PDB entry 6P8F | X-ray diffraction, 2.89 A resolution | chains A and C of the 3 polymer chains in the assembly

# Chain A
Molecule: G1/S-specific cyclin-D1
From: Homo sapiens
UniProt: P24385 (CCND1_HUMAN); residues 19-267 here = UniProt positions 19-267
Chain sequence (249 residues; row label = number of the first residue in the row):
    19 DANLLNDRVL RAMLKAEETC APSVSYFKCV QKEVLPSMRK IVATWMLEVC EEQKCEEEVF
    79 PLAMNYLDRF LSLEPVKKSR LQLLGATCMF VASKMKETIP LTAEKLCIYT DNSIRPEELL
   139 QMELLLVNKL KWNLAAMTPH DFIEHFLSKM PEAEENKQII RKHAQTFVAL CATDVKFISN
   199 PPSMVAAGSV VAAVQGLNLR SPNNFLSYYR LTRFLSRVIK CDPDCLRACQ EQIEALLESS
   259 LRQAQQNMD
Not modelled in the structure: 19-20, 265-267

# Chain C
Molecule: Cyclin-dependent kinase inhibitor 1B
From: Homo sapiens
UniProt: P46527 (CDN1B_HUMAN); aligned to UniProt positions 25-103 over residues 25-103 (the alignment contains insertions or deletions, so no single offset holds)
Chain sequence (82 residues; row label = number of the first residue in the row):
    22 GEFKPSACRN LFGPVDHEEL TRDLEKHCRD MEEASQRKWN FDFQNHKPLE GKYEWQEVEK
    82 GSLPEFYYRP PKGACKVPAQ ES
Not modelled in the structure: 22-23, 80-103
Modified / non-standard residues: Tyr-74 (O-phosphotyrosine; PTR)
Sequence notes: expression tag (22-24)
UniProt features mapped onto this chain:
  - modified residue (Phosphotyrosine): Tyr-74, Tyr-88, Tyr-89
From the paper describing this entry:
  - post-translational modification sites: Tyr-74
  - post-translational modification sites: Tyr-88, Tyr-89 (citing earlier work)

# How chain A and chain C interact
Residue-residue contacts (47; chain A residue first):
  Met-56(A) with Phe-33(C), hydrophobic
  Ile-59(A) with Leu-32(C), hydrophobic; Phe-33(C), hydrophobic
  Val-60(A) with Leu-32(C), hydrophobic
  Trp-63(A) with Ala-28(C), hydrogen bond (side chain-backbone); Arg-30(C); Leu-32(C), hydrophobic
  Glu-66(A) with Arg-30(C), salt bridge
  Glu-70(A) with Pro-26(C); Ser-27(C); Ala-28(C), hydrogen bond (side chain-backbone)
  Glu-92(A) with His-48(C), salt bridge
  Lys-95(A) with Glu-40(C), salt bridge
  Lys-96(A) with Phe-33(C)
  Ser-97(A) with Phe-33(C); Pro-35(C); Val-36(C)
  Arg-98(A) with Glu-40(C), salt bridge; Leu-41(C); Asp-44(C), salt bridge
  Leu-99(A) with Phe-33(C), hydrophobic
  Gln-100(A) with Arg-30(C), hydrogen bond (side chain-backbone); Asn-31(C); Leu-32(C), hydrogen bond (side chain-backbone)
  Leu-101(A) with Leu-41(C), hydrophobic
  Ile-126(A) with Cys-29(C), hydrogen bond (backbone-side chain)
  Tyr-127(A) with Ala-28(C); Cys-29(C); Arg-30(C), hydrogen bond (backbone-backbone)
  Thr-128(A) with Arg-30(C); Asn-31(C)
  Asp-129(A) with Arg-30(C); Asn-31(C)
  Ser-131(A) with Asn-31(C), hydrogen bond; His-38(C), hydrogen bond (backbone-side chain)
  Arg-133(A) with His-38(C)
  Glu-136(A) with His-38(C); Leu-41(C); Leu-45(C)
  Gln-139(A) with Leu-45(C)
  Met-140(A) with Leu-45(C), hydrophobic
  Leu-143(A) with Leu-45(C), hydrophobic; His-48(C); Cys-49(C), hydrophobic; Met-52(C), hydrophobic
  Asn-146(A) with Met-52(C)
  Lys-147(A) with Met-52(C)
Other interface residues (no listed pair), chain A (28 interface residues in all): Val-67, Leu-142
Other interface residues (no listed pair), chain C (21 interface residues in all): Lys-25, Glu-39, Thr-42

# Summary
The interface between chain A and chain C involves 28 residues on one side and 21 on the other; the contacts
include 8 hydrogen bonds and 5 salt bridges. Polar pairs include Glu-66(A)/Arg-30(C), Glu-92(A)/His-48(C) and
Lys-95(A)/Glu-40(C). The paper reports modification sites Tyr-74(C), Tyr-88(C) and Tyr-89(C).
Chain A is G1/S-specific cyclin-D1 and chain C is Cyclin-dependent kinase inhibitor 1B, both from Homo
sapiens; the structure, Crystal structure of CDK4 in complex with CyclinD1 and P27, was determined by X-ray
diffraction (same publication as 6P8E, 6P8G and 6P8H).
